Entry 5E8D (X-ray diffraction, 2.50 A resolution); this record covers chains A and L of the 3 polymer chains in the assembly.

# Chain A
Protein: Proepiregulin
Organism: Homo sapiens
Reference sequence: O14944 (EREG_HUMAN); residues -24 to 46 here correspond to UniProt positions 38-108 (UniProt number = residue number + 62)
Chain sequence (75 residues; numbered -28 to 46; the number before each row is that of its first residue; numbers below 1 keep their minus sign (Gly-28 is residue -28)):
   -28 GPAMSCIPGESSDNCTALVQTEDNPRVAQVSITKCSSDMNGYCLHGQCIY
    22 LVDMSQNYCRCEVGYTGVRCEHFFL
Disordered / not traced: -28 to 2, 46
Construct notes: expression tag (-28 to -25)
UniProt features mapped onto this chain:
  - glycosylation: Asn-15 (N-linked (GlcNAc...) asparagine)
Disulfide bonds: Cys6-Cys19, Cys14-Cys30, Cys32-Cys41
What the authors report for this chain:
  - specificity-determining residues: Ser26 to Tyr29

# Chain L
Protein: anti-human epiregulin antibody 9E5 Fab light chain
Organism: Mus musculus
Notes: antibody fragment or engineered binder
Chain sequence (213 residues; row label = number of the first residue in the row):
     1 DIQMTQSPSSLSASLGGKVTITCKASQDINKYIAWYQHKPGKGPRLLIHY
    51 TSTLHPGIPSRFSGSGSGRDYSFSISNLEPEDIATYYCLQYDNLRTFGGG
   101 TKLEIKRADAAPTVSIFPPSSEQLTSGGASVVCFLNNFYPKDINVKWKID
   151 GSERQNGVLNSWTDQDSKDSTYSMSSTLTLTKDEYERHNSYTCEATHKTS
   201 TSPIVKSFNRNEC
Disordered / not traced: 15-16, 213
Disulfide bonds: Cys23-Cys88, Cys133-Cys193

# Chain A / chain L interface
Residue-residue contacts - 21 pairs, chain A then chain L:
  Lys5(A) - Tyr32(L)  hydrogen bond (backbone-side chain)
  Cys6(A) - Tyr32(L)  hydrogen bond (backbone-side chain)
  Ser7(A) - Tyr32(L)
  Ser7(A) - Tyr91(L)  hydrogen bond (side chain-backbone)
  Ser7(A) - Asp92(L)  hydrogen bond (side chain-backbone)
  Ser8(A) - Asp92(L)  hydrogen bond
  Asp9(A) - Tyr91(L)
  Asp9(A) - Asp92(L)  hydrogen bond (backbone-backbone)
  Asp9(A) - Leu94(L)  hydrogen bond (side chain-backbone)
  Asp9(A) - Arg95(L)  salt bridge
  Met10(A) - Arg95(L)
  Tyr21(A) - His49(L)
  Tyr21(A) - Tyr50(L)
  Tyr21(A) - Tyr91(L)  hydrogen bond
  Val23(A) - His49(L)  hydrogen bond (backbone-side chain)
  Val23(A) - Tyr50(L)  hydrophobic
  Val23(A) - Thr53(L)
  Asp24(A) - Thr53(L)
  Asp24(A) - Pro56(L)
  Ser26(A) - His49(L)  hydrogen bond
  Ser26(A) - His55(L)  hydrogen bond
Other interface residues (no listed pair), chain A (12 interface residues in all): Thr4, Met25
Other interface residues (no listed pair), chain L (11 interface residues in all): Asn93
The authors on this interface:
  - epitope / paratope residues, chain A: Gly17(A), Tyr21(A)

# Summary
12 residues of chain A face 11 of chain L across their interface; the contacts include 11 hydrogen bonds and 1
salt bridge. Polar pairs include Asp9(A)-Arg95(L), Lys5(A)-Tyr32(L) and Cys6(A)-Tyr32(L). From the paper:
epitope/paratope residues Gly17(A) and Tyr21(A); the specificity determinant Ser26(A).
Chain A is Proepiregulin (Homo sapiens) and chain L is anti-human epiregulin antibody 9E5 Fab light chain (Mus
musculus); the structure, Crystal structure of human epiregulin in complex with the Fab fragment of murine
monoclonal antibody 9E5, was determined by X-ray diffraction (same publication as 5AZ2).
